PDB entry 3KAQ | X-ray diffraction, 2.25 A resolution | chain A

Chain A:
Molecule: Flavodoxin
From: Desulfovibrio desulfuricans subsp. desulfuricans str. ATCC 27774
UniProt: P80312 (FLAW_DESDA); residues 2-148 here = UniProt positions 2-148
Amino-acid sequence (147 residues; row label = number of the first residue in the row):
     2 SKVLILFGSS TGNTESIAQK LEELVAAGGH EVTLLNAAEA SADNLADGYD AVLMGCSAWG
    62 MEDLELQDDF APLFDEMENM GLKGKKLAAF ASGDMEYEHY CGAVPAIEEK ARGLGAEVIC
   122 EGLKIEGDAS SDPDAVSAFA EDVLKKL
Residues lining bound ligands: FMN (flavin mononucleotide): Gly-9, Ser-10, Ser-11, Thr-12, Gly-13, Asn-14, Thr-15, Ser-58, Ala-59, Trp-60, Gly-61, Gln-68, Ser-93, Gly-94, Asp-95, Tyr-98, Glu-99, His-100, Tyr-101, Cys-102

In short:
Bound to chain A: flavin mononucleotide.
Chain A is Flavodoxin (Desulfovibrio desulfuricans subsp. desulfuricans str. ATCC 27774); the structure,
Flavodoxin from D. desulfuricans (semireduced form), was determined by X-ray diffraction, deposited together
with 3KAP.
